6J1A - chain A; structure by X-ray diffraction, 1.96 A resolution.

# Chain A
Molecule: Green fluorescent protein
Amino-acid sequence (271 residues; each row starts with the number of its first residue; note: 2 numbers in that range are skipped by the numbering (no residue carries them; nothing is unmodelled there); numbers below 1 keep their minus sign (Met-33 is residue -33)):
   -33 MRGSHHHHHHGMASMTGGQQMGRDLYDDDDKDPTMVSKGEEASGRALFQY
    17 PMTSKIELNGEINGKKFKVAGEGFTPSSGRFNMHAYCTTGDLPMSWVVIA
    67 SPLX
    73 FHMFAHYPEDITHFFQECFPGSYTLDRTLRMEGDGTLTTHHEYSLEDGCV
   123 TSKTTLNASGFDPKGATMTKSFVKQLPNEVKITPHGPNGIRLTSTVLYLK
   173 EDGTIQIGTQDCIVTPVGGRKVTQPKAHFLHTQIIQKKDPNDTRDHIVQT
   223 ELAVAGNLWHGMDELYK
Unresolved in the structure: -33 to 7
Modified positions: QYG ({(4E)-2-[(1S)-1,4-diamino-4-oxobutyl]-4-[(4-hydroxyphenyl)methylidene]-5-oxo-4,5-dihydro-1H-imidazol-1-yl}acetic acid) at position 70
Glycans and other covalent adducts: covalent link QYG_70-Phe73

# Summary
Chain A is Green fluorescent protein; the structure, Photoswitchable fluorescent protein Gamillus, off-state,
was determined by X-ray diffraction together with 6J1B, 6J1C and 6JXF from the same study.
